PDB entry 5LVP | X-ray diffraction, 2.50 A resolution | chains A and F

== Chain A ==
Name: 3-phosphoinositide-dependent protein kinase 1
Source organism: Homo sapiens
Notes: EC 2.7.11.1
UniProtKB: O15530 (PDPK1_HUMAN); residues 50-359 here = UniProt positions 50-359
Sequence (311 residues; row label = number of the first residue in the row):
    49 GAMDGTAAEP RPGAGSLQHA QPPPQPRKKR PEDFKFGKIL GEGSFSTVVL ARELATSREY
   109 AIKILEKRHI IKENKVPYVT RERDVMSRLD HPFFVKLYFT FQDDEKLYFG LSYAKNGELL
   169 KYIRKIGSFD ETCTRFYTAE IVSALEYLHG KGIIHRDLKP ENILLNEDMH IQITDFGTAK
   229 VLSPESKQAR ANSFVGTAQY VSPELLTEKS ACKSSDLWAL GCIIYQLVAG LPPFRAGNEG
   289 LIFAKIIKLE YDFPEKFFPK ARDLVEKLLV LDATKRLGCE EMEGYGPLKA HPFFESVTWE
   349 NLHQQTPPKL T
Not modelled in the structure: 49-74, 231-239
Modified positions: Ser241 (phosphoserine; SEP)
Differences from the reference sequence: expression tag (49); engineered mutation Gly288 (Tyr in O15530), Ala292 (Gln in O15530)
Small-molecule neighbours: ATP (adenosine-5'-triphosphate): Leu88, Gly89, Glu90, Gly91, Ser92, Ser94, Val96, Ala109, Lys111, Val143, Leu159, Ser160, Tyr161, Ala162, Glu166, Leu212, Asp223
UniProt features mapped onto this chain:
  - active site: Asp205 (Proton acceptor)
  - binding site (ATP): Ser92 to Ser94, Lys111, Ser160 to Ala162, Glu166, Glu209, Asp223
  - modified residue: Ser241 (Phosphoserine), Lys304 (N6-acetyllysine), Thr354 (Phosphothreonine)
What the authors report for this chain:
  - conformationally variable residues (side-chain flip): Tyr126
  - mutagenesis - K144A, K144E: decreased catalytic activity
  - mutagenesis - K144A, K144E: decreased binding to PIFtide
  - mutagenesis - K144E: increased binding to adenine
  - mutagenesis - V127L, L155E: unchanged catalytic activity on PS653

== Chain F ==
Name: hydrophobic-motif peptide of PKB/Akt
Sequence (15 residues; numbered 1 to 15; the number before each row is that of its first residue):
     1 KGAGGGGFPQ FSYSA
Not modelled in the structure: 1-7
Modified positions: Ser12 (phosphoserine; SEP)

== How chain A and chain F interact ==
Pairs across the interface (19):
  Lys115(A) with Phe8(F)
  Val124(A) with Phe8(F), hydrophobic
  Arg131(A) with Phe11(F)
  Ser135(A) with Tyr13(F)
  Leu145(A) with Tyr13(F), hydrophobic
  Tyr146(A) with Ser14(F); Ala15(F), hydrogen bond (backbone-backbone)
  Phe147(A) with Tyr13(F)
  Thr148(A) with Phe11(F), hydrogen bond (side chain-backbone); Ser12(F); Tyr13(F), hydrogen bond (backbone-backbone)
  Phe149(A) with Phe11(F)
  Gln150(A) with Phe8(F), hydrogen bond (side chain-backbone); Phe11(F); Ser12(F)
  Leu155(A) with Phe8(F), hydrophobic; Phe11(F), hydrophobic
  Tyr156(A) with Phe11(F)
  Phe157(A) with Phe11(F), hydrophobic
Interface residues without a listed pair, chain A (18 interface residues in all): Arg75, Lys76, Ile118, Ile119, Val127
Interface residues without a listed pair, chain F (8 interface residues in all): Pro9, Gln10

== In short ==
Chain A and chain F form an interface of 18 and 8 residues respectively; the contacts include 4 hydrogen
bonds. Polar contacts include Thr148(A)-Phe11(F), Gln150(A)-Phe8(F) and Tyr146(A)-Ala15(F). Ligands of chain
A: ATP. From the paper: K144A and K144E of chain A reduce catalytic activity; conformational variability at
Tyr126(A); 4 substitutions were tested in all.
Chain A is 3-phosphoinositide-dependent protein kinase 1 (Homo sapiens) and chain F is hydrophobic-motif
peptide of PKB/Akt; the structure, Human PDK1 Kinase Domain in Complex with an HM-Peptide Bound to the
PIF-Pocket, was determined by X-ray diffraction (same publication as 5LVL, 5LVM, 5LVN and 5LVO).
